Entry 2DGL (X-ray diffraction, 3.15 A resolution); this record covers chains A and C of the 6 polymer chains in the assembly.

== Chain A (and C) ==
Molecule: Glutamate decarboxylase beta
From: Escherichia coli
Notes: EC 4.1.1.15; chain C of this document is another copy of the same molecule, construct and numbering; everything in this record applies to it too
Reference sequence: P69910 (DCEB_ECOLI); residues 1-466 here = UniProt positions 1-466
Amino-acid sequence (466 residues; numbered 1 to 466; the number before each row is that of its first residue):
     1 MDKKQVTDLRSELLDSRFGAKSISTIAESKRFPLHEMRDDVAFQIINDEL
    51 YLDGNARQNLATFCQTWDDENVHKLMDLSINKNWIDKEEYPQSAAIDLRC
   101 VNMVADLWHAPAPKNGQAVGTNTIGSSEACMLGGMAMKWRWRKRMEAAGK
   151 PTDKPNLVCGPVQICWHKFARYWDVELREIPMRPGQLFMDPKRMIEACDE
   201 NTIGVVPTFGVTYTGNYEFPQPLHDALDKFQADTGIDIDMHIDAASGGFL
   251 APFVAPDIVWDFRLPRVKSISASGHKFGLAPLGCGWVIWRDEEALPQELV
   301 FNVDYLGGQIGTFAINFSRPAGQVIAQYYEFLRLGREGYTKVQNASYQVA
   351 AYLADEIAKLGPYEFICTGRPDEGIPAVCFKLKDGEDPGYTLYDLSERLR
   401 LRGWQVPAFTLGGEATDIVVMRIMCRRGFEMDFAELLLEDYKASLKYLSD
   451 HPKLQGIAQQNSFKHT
Not modelled in the structure: 1-2, 453-466 (chain C: 1-2, 454-466)
Covalently attached groups: pyridoxal phosphate (PLP) linked to Lys276
Ligand contacts: pyridoxal phosphate (PLP): Gly125, Ser126, Ser127, Gln163, Cys165, Thr208, Gly210, Thr212, Asp243, Ala245, Ser246, Ser273, His275
Swiss-Prot annotation at these positions:
  - binding site (substrate): Thr62, Asn83
  - binding site (pyridoxal 5'-phosphate): Ser126, Ser127, Thr212, His275
  - modified residue: Lys276 (N6-(pyridoxal phosphate)lysine), Lys446 (N6-acetyllysine), Lys453 (N6-acetyllysine), Lys464 (N6-acetyllysine)
  - mutagenesis: Lys276 (K276A: Strongly reduces pyridoxal phosphate binding and increases stability of the polypeptide; K276H: Abolishes pyridoxal phosphate binding)
Reported in the primary citation:
  - binding site for bromide ion: Ser16, Arg17, Asp69, His73, Asn81, Arg427

== Chain A / chain C interface ==
Residue-residue contacts - 13 pairs, chain A then chain C:
  Gln5(A) - Val6(C)
  Leu9(A) - Val6(C)  hydrophobic
  Leu9(A) - Leu9(C)  hydrophobic
  Leu9(A) - Arg10(C)
  Leu9(A) - Leu13(C)  hydrophobic
  Glu12(A) - Leu13(C)
  Glu12(A) - Leu14(C)
  Leu13(A) - Leu13(C)  hydrophobic
  Glu36(A) - Leu14(C)
  Glu36(A) - Asp15(C)  hydrogen bond (side chain-backbone)
  Arg38(A) - Leu14(C)
  Gln92(A) - Leu436(C)
  Leu306(A) - Arg402(C)
Also at the interface, not in a pair above, chain A (13 interface residues in all): Val6, His35, Met37, Pro91, Arg99
Also at the interface, not in a pair above, chain C (10 interface residues in all): Ser16, Asp432

== In short ==
Chain A and chain C form an interface of 13 and 10 residues respectively; the contacts include 1 hydrogen
bond. The hydrogen-bonded pair is Glu36(A)-Asp15(C). Pyridoxal phosphate is covalently linked to Lys276(A).
The paper reports a binding site for bromide ion at Ser16(A), Arg17(A) and Asp69(A) among others.
Chain A and chain C are both Glutamate decarboxylase beta (Escherichia coli); the structure, Crystal structure
of Escherichia coli GadB in complex with bromide, was determined by X-ray diffraction (same publication as
2DGK and 2DGM).
